Entry 5H0H (X-ray diffraction, 1.72 A resolution); this record covers chain A.

Chain A:
Name: Tyrosine-protein kinase HCK
Organism: Homo sapiens
Notes: EC 2.7.10.2
Reference sequence: P08631 (HCK_HUMAN); residues 86-531 here correspond to UniProt positions 81-526 (UniProt number = residue number - 5)
Sequence (454 residues; numbered 78 to 531; the number before each row is that of its first residue):
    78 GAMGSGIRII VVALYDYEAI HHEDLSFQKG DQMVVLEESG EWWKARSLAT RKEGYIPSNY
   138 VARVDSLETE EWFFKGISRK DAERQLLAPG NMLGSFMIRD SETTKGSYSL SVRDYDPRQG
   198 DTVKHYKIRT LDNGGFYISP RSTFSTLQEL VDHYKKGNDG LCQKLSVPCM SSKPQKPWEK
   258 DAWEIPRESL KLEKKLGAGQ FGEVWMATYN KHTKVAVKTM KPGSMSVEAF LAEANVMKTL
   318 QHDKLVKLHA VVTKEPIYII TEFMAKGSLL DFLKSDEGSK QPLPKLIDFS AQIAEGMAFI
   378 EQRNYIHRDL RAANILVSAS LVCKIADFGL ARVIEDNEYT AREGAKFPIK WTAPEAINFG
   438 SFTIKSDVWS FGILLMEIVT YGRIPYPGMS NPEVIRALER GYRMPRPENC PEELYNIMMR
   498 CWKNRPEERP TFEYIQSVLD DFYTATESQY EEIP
Unresolved in the structure: 78-84
Construct notes: expression tag (78-84); linker (85); engineered mutation Glu-528 (Gln523 in P08631), Glu-529 (Gln524 in P08631), Ile-530 (Gln525 in P08631)
Modified residues: Tyr-527 (O-phosphotyrosine; PTR)
Curated features (UniProtKB/Swiss-Prot):
  - active site: Asp-386 (Proton acceptor)
  - binding site (ATP): Leu-273 to Val-281, Lys-295
  - modified residue: Thr-207 (Phosphothreonine), Tyr-214 (Phosphotyrosine), Tyr-416 (Phosphotyrosine), Ser-467 (Phosphoserine), Tyr-527 (Phosphotyrosine)
Small-molecule neighbours: OOV ((2S)-2-[[4-[4-azanyl-5-(4-phenoxyphenyl)pyrrolo[2,3-d]pyrimidin-7-yl]cyclohexyl]amino]-N,N,4-trimethyl-pentanamide): Leu-273, Gly-274, Ala-275, Val-281, Ala-293, Lys-295, Met-314, Val-323, Leu-325, Ile-336, Thr-338, Glu-339, Phe-340, Met-341, Gly-344, Ser-345, Asp-348, Ala-390, Leu-393, Ala-403, Asp-404, Phe-405, Leu-407

In short:
Ligands of chain A: compound OOV. Curated annotation (UniProt) lists active-site residue Asp-386 and 10
ATP-binding residues.
Chain A is Tyrosine-protein kinase HCK (Homo sapiens); the structure, Crystal structure of HCK complexed with
a pyrrolo-pyrimidine inhibitor
(S)-2-(((1r,4S)-4-(4-amino-5-(4-phenoxyphenyl)-7H-pyrrolo[2,3-d]pyrimidin-7-yl)cyclohexyl)amino)-N,N,4-trimethylpentanamide,
was determined by X-ray diffraction, deposited together with 5H0B, 5H09, 5H0E and 5H0G.
